Entry 9JFX (electron microscopy, 2.87 A resolution); this record covers chains B and N of the 5 polymer chains in the assembly.

Chain B:
Protein: Guanine nucleotide-binding protein G(I)/G(S)/G(T) subunit beta-1
From: Homo sapiens
Reference sequence: P62873 (GBB1_HUMAN); residues 2-340 here = UniProt positions 2-340
Sequence (346 residues; row label = number of the first residue in the row; numbers below 1 keep their minus sign (Ile-5 is residue -5)):
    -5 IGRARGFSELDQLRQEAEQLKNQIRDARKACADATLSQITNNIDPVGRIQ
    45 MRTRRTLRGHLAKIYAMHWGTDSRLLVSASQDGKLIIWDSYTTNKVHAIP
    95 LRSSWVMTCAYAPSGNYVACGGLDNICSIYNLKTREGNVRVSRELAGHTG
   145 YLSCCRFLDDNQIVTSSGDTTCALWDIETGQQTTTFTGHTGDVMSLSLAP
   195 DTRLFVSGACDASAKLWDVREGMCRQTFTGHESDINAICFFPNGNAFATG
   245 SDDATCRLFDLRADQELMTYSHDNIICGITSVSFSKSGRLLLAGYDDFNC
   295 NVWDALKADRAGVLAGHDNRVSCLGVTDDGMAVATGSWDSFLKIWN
Not modelled in the structure: -5 to 2
Sequence notes: expression tag (-5 to 1)
Curated features (UniProtKB/Swiss-Prot):
  - modified residue: Ser2 (N-acetylserine), His266 (Phosphohistidine)
  - natural variant: Leu30 (L30F: In MRD42; uncertain significance), Arg52 (R52G: In MRD42), Gly64 (G64V: In MRD42), Asp76 (D76E: In MRD42; D76G: In MRD42), Gly77 (G77S: In MRD42), Lys78 (K78R: In MRD42), Ile80 (I80N: In MRD42; I80T: In MRD42), His91 (H91R: In MRD42; uncertain significance), Ala92 (A92T: In MRD42), Pro94 (P94S: In MRD42), Leu95 (L95P: In MRD42), Arg96 (R96L: In MRD42), 5 further natural variant entries in UniProt

Chain N:
Protein: Nanobody 35
From: Lama glama
Notes: antibody fragment or engineered binder
Sequence (157 residues; numbered -22 to 134; the number before each row is that of its first residue; numbers below 1 keep their minus sign (Met-22 is residue -22)):
   -22 MKYLLPTAAAGLLLLAAQPAMAMQVQLQESGGGLVQPGGSLRLSCAASGF
    28 TFSNYKMNWVRQAPGKGLEWVSDISQSGASISYTGSVKGRFTISRDNAKN
    78 TLYLQMNSLKPEDTAVYYCARCPAPFTRDCFDVTSTTYAYRGQGTQVTVS
   128 SHHHHHH
Not modelled in the structure: -22 to 0, 127-134
Disulfides: Cys22-Cys96, Cys99-Cys107

Interface between chain B and chain N:
Contacting residue pairs (9; chain B residue first):
  Thr184(B) - Thr114(N)
  Cys204(B) - Tyr117(N)
  Glu226(B) - Phe27(N)
  Glu226(B) - Tyr32(N)  hydrogen bond
  Glu226(B) - Arg98(N)  hydrogen bond (backbone-side chain)
  Ser227(B) - Pro100(N)  hydrogen bond (side chain-backbone)
  Ser227(B) - Tyr117(N)
  Asp228(B) - Tyr117(N)  hydrogen bond
  Ile270(B) - Phe103(N)  hydrophobic
Interface residues without a listed pair, chain B (11 interface residues in all): Asp205, Ala206, His225, Asp246, Asp247
Interface residues without a listed pair, chain N (13 interface residues in all): Val2, Gly26, Thr28, Ala101, Pro102, Ala116

Overview:
The interface between chain B and chain N involves 11 residues on one side and 13 on the other, with 4
hydrogen bonds. Polar pairs include Glu226(B)-Tyr32(N), Glu226(B)-Arg98(N) and Ser227(B)-Pro100(N).
Here chain B is Guanine nucleotide-binding protein G(I)/G(S)/G(T) subunit beta-1 (Homo sapiens) and chain N is
Nanobody 35 (Lama glama). Entry 9JFX (Cryo-EM structure of GPR4 complexed with miniGs/q in pH7.5) was
determined by electron microscopy together with 8ZCE, 8ZCF, 9JFT, 9JFV, 9JFW, 9JFZ, 9JHP and 9LGM from the
same study.
